PDB entry 2IWB | X-ray diffraction, 1.80 A resolution | chains A and B

Chain A:
Name: Methicillin resistance MECR1 protein
From: Staphylococcus aureus
Notes: fragment: extracellular penicillin-sensor domain, residues 340-585
UniProtKB: P0A0B0 (MECR_STAAN); residues 340-585 here = UniProt positions 340-585
Amino-acid sequence (246 residues; row label = number of the first residue in the row):
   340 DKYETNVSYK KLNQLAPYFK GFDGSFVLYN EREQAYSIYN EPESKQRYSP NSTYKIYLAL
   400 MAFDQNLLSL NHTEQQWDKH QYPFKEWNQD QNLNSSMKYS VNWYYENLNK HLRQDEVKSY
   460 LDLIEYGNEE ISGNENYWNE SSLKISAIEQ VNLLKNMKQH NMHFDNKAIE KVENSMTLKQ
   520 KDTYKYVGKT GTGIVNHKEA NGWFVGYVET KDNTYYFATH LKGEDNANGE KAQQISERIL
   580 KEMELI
Ion coordination: Ni2+: His-450 (shared with Gly-1(B), His-2(B) of chain B)

Chain B:
Name: Tetrapeptide
From: Synthetic construct
Amino-acid sequence (4 residues; numbered 1 to 4; the number before each row is that of its first residue):
     1 GHMS
Ion coordination: Ni2+: Gly-1, His-2 (shared with His-450(A) of chain A)

How chain A and chain B interact:
Contacting residue pairs - 8 pairs, chain A then chain B:
  Leu-406(A) with His-2(B), hydrogen bond (backbone-side chain)
  His-411(A) with Ser-4(B), hydrogen bond (side chain-backbone)
  Gln-414(A) with His-2(B)
  Asn-446(A) with Gly-1(B), hydrogen bond (backbone-backbone); His-2(B)
  Lys-449(A) with Gly-1(B)
  His-450(A) with Gly-1(B), hydrogen bond (side chain-backbone); His-2(B), hydrogen bond
Interface residues without a listed pair, chain A (8 interface residues in all): Glu-413, Leu-447

Summary:
Chain A and chain B form an interface of 8 and 3 residues respectively, with 5 hydrogen bonds. Polar pairs
include Leu-406(A)/His-2(B), His-411(A)/Ser-4(B) and His-450(A)/Gly-1(B). His-450(A), Gly-1(B) and His-2(B)
form the Ni2+ site.
Chain A is Methicillin resistance MECR1 protein (Staphylococcus aureus) and chain B is Tetrapeptide (Synthetic
construct); the structure, MecR1 unbound extracellular antibiotic-sensor domain, was determined by X-ray
diffraction, deposited together with 2IWC and 2IWD.
